Entry 6YLM (X-ray diffraction, 1.60 A resolution); this record covers chain A.

[Chain A]
Name: mCherry
Source organism: Discosoma sp
Amino-acid sequence (266 residues; each row starts with the number of its first residue; note: 2 numbers in that range are skipped by the numbering (no residue carries them; nothing is unmodelled there); numbers below 1 keep their minus sign (His-35 is residue -35)):
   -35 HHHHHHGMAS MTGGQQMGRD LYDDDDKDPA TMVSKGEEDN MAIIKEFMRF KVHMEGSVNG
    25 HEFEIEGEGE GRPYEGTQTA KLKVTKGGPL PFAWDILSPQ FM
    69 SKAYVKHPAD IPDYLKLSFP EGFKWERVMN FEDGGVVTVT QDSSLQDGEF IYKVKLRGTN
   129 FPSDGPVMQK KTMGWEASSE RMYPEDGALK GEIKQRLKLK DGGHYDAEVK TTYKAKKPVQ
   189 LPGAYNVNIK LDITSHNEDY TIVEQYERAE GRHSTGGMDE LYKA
Disordered / not traced: -35 to 3
Modified / non-standard residues: Met66 ({(4Z)-4-(4-hydroxybenzylidene)-2-[3-(methylthio)propanimidoyl]-5-oxo-4,5-dihydro-1H-imidazol-1-yl}acetic acid; NRQ)
Glycans and other covalent adducts: covalent link Met66-Ser69

[Summary]
Chain A is mCherry (Discosoma sp); the structure, mCherry, was determined by X-ray diffraction, deposited
together with 6YLN, 6YLO, 6YLP, 6YLQ and 6YLS.
